5FSE - chains B and C of the 3 polymer chains in the assembly; structure by X-ray diffraction, 2.07 A resolution.

== Chain B ==
Name: Urease subunit beta
Source organism: Sporosarcina pasteurii
Notes: EC 3.5.1.5
UniProt: P41021 (URE2_SPOPA); residue numbers follow UniProt; this construct covers 1-126
Sequence (126 residues; row label = number of the first residue in the row):
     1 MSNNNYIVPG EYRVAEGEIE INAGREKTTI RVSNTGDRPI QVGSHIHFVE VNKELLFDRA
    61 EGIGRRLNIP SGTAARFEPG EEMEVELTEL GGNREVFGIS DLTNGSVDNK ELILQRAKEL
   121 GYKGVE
Unresolved in the structure: 1-4

== Chain C ==
Name: Urease subunit alpha
Source organism: Sporosarcina pasteurii
Notes: EC 3.5.1.5
UniProt: P41020 (URE1_SPOPA); the construct has insertions or renumbered stretches relative to UniProt, so the offset changes along the chain: 1-28 = UniProt 1-28; 30-570 = UniProt 29-569
Sequence (570 residues; row label = number of the first residue in the row):
     1 MKINRQQYAE SYGPTVGDQV RLADTDLWIE VEKDYTTYGD EANFGGGKVL REGMGENGTY
    61 TRTENVLDLL LTNALILDYT GIYKADIGVK DGYIVGIGKG GNPDIMDGVT PNMIVGTATE
   121 VIAAEGKIVT AGGIDTHVHF INPDQVDVAL ANGITTLFGG GTGPAEGSKA TTVTPGPWNI
   181 EKMLKSTEGL PINVGILGKG HGSSIAPIME QIDAGAAGLK IHEDWGATPA SIDRSLTVAD
   241 EADVQVAIHS DTLNEAGFLE DTLRAINGRV IHSFHVEGAG GGHAPDIMAM AGHPNVLPSS
   301 TNPTRPFTVN TIDEHLDMLM VCHHLKQNIP EDVAFADSRI RPETIAAEDI LHDLGIISMM
   361 STDALAMGRA GEMVLRTWQT ADKMKKQRGP LAEEKNGSDN FRAKRYVSKY TINPAIAQGI
   421 AHEVGSIEEG KFADLVLWEP KFFGVKADRV IKGGIIAYAQ IGDPSASIPT PQPVMGRRMY
   481 GTVGDLIHDT NITFMSKSSI QQGVPAKLGL KRRIGTVKNC RNIGKKDMKW NDVTTDIDIN
   541 PETYEVKVDG EVLTCEPVKE LPMAQRYFLF
Covalent attachments: benzene-1,4-diol (HQE) linked to Cys322, Cys555
Modified positions: Lys220 (lysine nz-carboxylic acid; KCX)
Construct notes: conflict Gln19 (Arg in P41020), Trp28 (Gly in P41020), Thr36 (Tyr35 in P41020), Thr37 (Tyr36 in P41020), Tyr38 (Leu37 in P41020), Ala42 (Val41 in P41020), Leu263 (Val262 in P41020), Ala403 (Leu402 in P41020), Ile420 (Met419 in P41020); insertion (29)
Ion coordination: Ni2+ site 1: His137, His139, Lys220, Asp363 (together with hydroxide ion); Ni2+ site 2: Lys220, His249, His275 (together with hydroxide ion)
Small-molecule neighbours:
  - benzene-1,4-diol (HQE), molecule 1: Lys169, Val321, Ile468, Pro469, Thr470
  - benzene-1,4-diol (HQE), molecule 2: Ile350, Gln387, Arg388, Thr554, Glu556
  - hydroxide ion (OH): His137, His139, Lys220, His249, His275, Gly280, Asp363, Ala366
Swiss-Prot annotation at these positions:
  - active site: His324 (Proton donor)
From the paper describing this entry:
  - binding site for benzene-1,4-diol: Lys169, Cys322, Leu365, Cys555
  - Ni2+ coordination: Lys220
  - post-translational modification sites: Lys220

== How chain B and chain C interact ==
Residue-residue contacts - 91 pairs, chain B then chain C:
  Ile7(B) with Arg21(C)
  Val8(B) with Arg21(C), hydrogen bond (backbone-side chain)
  Pro9(B) with Ala23(C); Lys441(C); Tyr567(C)
  Gly10(B) with Val20(C); Arg21(C); Ala23(C), hydrogen bond (backbone-backbone); Pro440(C); Lys441(C)
  Glu11(B) with Val20(C); Arg21(C), salt bridge; Trp28(C)
  Tyr12(B) with Ala9(C); Pro14(C); Gln19(C); Val20(C), hydrophobic; Gly126(C)
  Arg13(B) with Asp18(C); Gln19(C), hydrogen bond; Trp28(C); Gly397(C)
  Val14(B) with Arg5(C); Gln6(C); Ala9(C), hydrophobic; Asp18(C)
  Ala15(B) with Arg5(C); Gly17(C); Asp18(C), hydrogen bond (backbone-side chain)
  Glu16(B) with Arg5(C), hydrogen bond (backbone-side chain)
  Gly17(B) with Arg5(C)
  Glu18(B) with Lys2(C); Ile3(C); Arg5(C)
  Ile19(B) with Lys2(C); Ile3(C), hydrogen bond (backbone-backbone); Arg5(C); Tyr8(C), hydrophobic; Tyr38(C), hydrophobic
  Glu20(B) with Met1(C); Lys2(C); Tyr38(C)
  Ile21(B) with Met1(C), hydrogen bond (backbone-backbone); Ile3(C), hydrophobic; Tyr38(C); Gly39(C)
  Asn22(B) with Tyr38(C), hydrogen bond (backbone-backbone); Gly39(C)
  Arg25(B) with Asp40(C), salt bridge; Asp107(C), salt bridge
  Gly43(B) with Arg51(C)
  Ser44(B) with Val49(C)
  His45(B) with Gly39(C), hydrogen bond (side chain-backbone); Asp40(C), salt bridge; Val49(C); Met54(C); Ile105(C)
  Ile46(B) with Met54(C), hydrophobic
  Arg66(B) with Gly39(C), hydrogen bond (side chain-backbone); Asp40(C), salt bridge
  Pro70(B) with Ile3(C), hydrophobic; Tyr12(C)
  Ser71(B) with Tyr12(C), hydrogen bond (backbone-side chain); Gly39(C); Glu41(C), hydrogen bond (side chain-backbone); Asn43(C), hydrogen bond; Val49(C)
  Gly72(B) with Asn43(C); Gly47(C); Lys48(C); Val49(C)
  Leu90(B) with Ile105(C)
  Gly91(B) with Asp104(C); Ile105(C), hydrogen bond (backbone-backbone); Met106(C); Asp107(C)
  Gly92(B) with Pro103(C); Met106(C), hydrogen bond (backbone-backbone); Asp107(C), hydrogen bond (backbone-side chain)
  Asn93(B) with Pro103(C), hydrogen bond (backbone-backbone); Asp104(C)
  Arg94(B) with Asp104(C), hydrogen bond (backbone-backbone)
  Glu95(B) with Asp104(C), hydrogen bond (backbone-backbone); Ile105(C)
  Phe97(B) with Glu52(C); Gly53(C); Thr59(C); Asp104(C)
  Gly98(B) with Glu52(C)
  Ile99(B) with Glu52(C), hydrogen bond (backbone-side chain); Gly53(C)
Interface residues without a listed pair, chain B (38 interface residues in all): Tyr6, Asn68, Thr73, Val96
Interface residues without a listed pair, chain C (46 interface residues in all): Asn4, Gly13, Thr15, Asp24, Asp26, Thr37, Arg566

== In short ==
38 residues of chain B face 46 of chain C across their interface; the contacts include 20 hydrogen bonds and 5
salt bridges. Among the polar pairs are Glu11(B)-Arg21(C), Arg25(B)-Asp40(C) and Arg25(B)-Asp107(C). Ligands
of chain C: hydroxide ion. The paper reports a binding site for benzene-1,4-diol at Lys169(C), Cys322(C) and
Leu365(C) among others; Ni2+ coordination by Lys220(C).
Here chain B is Urease subunit beta and chain C is Urease subunit alpha, both from Sporosarcina pasteurii.
Entry 5FSE (2.07 A resolution 1,4-Benzoquinone inhibited Sporosarcina pasteurii urease) was determined by
X-ray diffraction together with 5FSD from the same study.
